Entry 4QV5 (X-ray diffraction, 2.70 A resolution); this record covers chains I and Y of the 28 polymer chains in the assembly.

== Chain I ==
Molecule: Proteasome subunit beta type-3
Source organism: Saccharomyces cerevisiae
Notes: EC 3.4.25.1
Reference sequence: P25451 (PSB3_YEAST); residues 0-204 here correspond to UniProt positions 1-205 (UniProt number = residue number + 1)
Sequence (205 residues; numbered 0 to 204; the number before each row is that of its first residue; numbering starts at 0):
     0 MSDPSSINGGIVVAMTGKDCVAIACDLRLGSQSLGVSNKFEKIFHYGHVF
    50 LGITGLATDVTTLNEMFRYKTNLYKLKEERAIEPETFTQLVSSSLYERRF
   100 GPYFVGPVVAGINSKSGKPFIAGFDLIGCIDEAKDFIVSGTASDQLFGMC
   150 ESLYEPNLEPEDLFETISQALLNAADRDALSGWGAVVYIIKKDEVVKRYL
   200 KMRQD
Not modelled in the structure: 0
Bound ions: Mg2+: Asp204 (shared with Ala165(Y), Asp168(Y) of chain Y)
Curated features (UniProtKB/Swiss-Prot):
  - modified residue: Ser30 (Phosphoserine)
  - cross-link: Lys69 (Glycyl lysine isopeptide (Lys-Gly) (interchain with G-Cter in ubiquitin))

== Chain Y ==
Molecule: Proteasome subunit beta type-5
Source organism: Saccharomyces cerevisiae
Notes: EC 3.4.25.1
Reference sequence: P30656 (PSB5_YEAST); residues 1-212 here correspond to UniProt positions 76-287 (UniProt number = residue number + 75)
Sequence (212 residues; each row starts with the number of its first residue):
     1 TTTLAFRFQGGIIVAVDSRATAGNWVASQTVKKVIEINPFLLGTIAGGAA
    51 DCQFWETWLGSQCRLHELREKERISVAAASKILSNLVYQYKGAGLSMGTM
   101 ICGYTRKEGPTIYYVDSDGTRLKGDIFCVGSGQTFAYGVLDSNYKWDLSV
   151 EDALYLGKRSILAAAHRDAYSGGSVNLYHVTEDGWIYHGNHDVGELFWKV
   201 KEEEGSFNNVIG
Construct notes: engineered mutation Ile45 (Met120 in P30656)
Bound ions: Mg2+: Ala165, Asp168 (shared with Asp204(I) of chain I)

== How chain I and chain Y interact ==
Residue-residue contacts - 42 pairs, chain I then chain Y:
  Ser5(I) - Asn24(Y)
  Arg27(I) - Ala169(Y)
  Ser32(I) - Arg167(Y)
  Ser32(I) - Asp168(Y)
  Ser32(I) - Ala169(Y)  hydrogen bond (backbone-backbone)
  Ser32(I) - Tyr170(Y)
  Leu33(I) - Phe135(Y)  hydrophobic
  Leu33(I) - Arg167(Y)
  Gly34(I) - Arg167(Y)  hydrogen bond (backbone-side chain)
  Asn37(I) - Asn209(Y)
  Asn37(I) - Val210(Y)
  Lys38(I) - Asn209(Y)  hydrogen bond (side chain-backbone)
  Lys38(I) - Ile211(Y)
  Gln144(I) - Trp25(Y)
  Asp175(I) - Gln29(Y)  hydrogen bond (backbone-side chain)
  Arg176(I) - Trp25(Y)
  Arg176(I) - Val26(Y)  hydrogen bond (side chain-backbone)
  Arg176(I) - Ala27(Y)  hydrogen bond (side chain-backbone)
  Arg176(I) - Ser28(Y)
  Asp177(I) - Asn24(Y)
  Asp177(I) - Val26(Y)
  Ala178(I) - Asn24(Y)  hydrogen bond (backbone-backbone)
  Ala178(I) - Val26(Y)
  Ala178(I) - Ala169(Y)
  Ala178(I) - Tyr170(Y)  hydrophobic
  Leu179(I) - Asn24(Y)
  Trp182(I) - His166(Y)  hydrogen bond (side chain-backbone)
  Lys200(I) - Trp198(Y)
  Met201(I) - Trp198(Y)
  Arg202(I) - Gly173(Y)  hydrogen bond (side chain-backbone)
  Arg202(I) - Asp192(Y)  salt bridge
  Arg202(I) - Gly194(Y)
  Gln203(I) - His166(Y)  hydrogen bond (backbone-side chain)
  Gln203(I) - Phe197(Y)
  Gln203(I) - Trp198(Y)
  Gln203(I) - Val210(Y)
  Asp204(I) - Arg19(Y)  salt bridge
  Asp204(I) - Ala165(Y)
  Asp204(I) - Ser171(Y)
  Asp204(I) - Gly172(Y)
  Asp204(I) - Gly173(Y)  hydrogen bond (side chain-backbone)
  Asp204(I) - Val193(Y)
Also at the interface, not in a pair above, chain I (22 interface residues in all): Gln31, Val35, Thr140
Also at the interface, not in a pair above, chain Y (27 interface residues in all): Thr21, Gly212

== In short ==
Chain I and chain Y form an interface of 22 and 27 residues respectively; the contacts include 11 hydrogen
bonds and 2 salt bridges. Polar pairs include Arg202(I)-Asp192(Y), Asp204(I)-Arg19(Y) and Gly34(I)-Arg167(Y).
The Mg2+ site is built by Asp204(I), Ala165(Y) and Asp168(Y).
Here chain I is Proteasome subunit beta type-3 and chain Y is Proteasome subunit beta type-5, both from
Saccharomyces cerevisiae. Entry 4QV5 (yCP beta5-M45I mutant) was determined by X-ray diffraction together with
4QUX, 4QUY, 4QV0, 4QV1, 4QV3, 4QV4 and 42 further entries from the same study.
